Entry 6C9Y (electron microscopy, 4.25 A resolution (low resolution: residue-level contacts below are approximate; hydrogen-bond / salt-bridge calls are withheld)); this record covers chains B and D of the 6 polymer chains in the assembly.

== Chain B ==
Molecule: DNA-directed RNA polymerase subunit alpha
Source organism: Escherichia coli (strain K12)
Notes: EC 2.7.7.6
Reference sequence: P0A7Z4 (RPOA_ECOLI); residue numbers follow UniProt; this construct covers 1-329
Sequence (329 residues; row label = number of the first residue in the row):
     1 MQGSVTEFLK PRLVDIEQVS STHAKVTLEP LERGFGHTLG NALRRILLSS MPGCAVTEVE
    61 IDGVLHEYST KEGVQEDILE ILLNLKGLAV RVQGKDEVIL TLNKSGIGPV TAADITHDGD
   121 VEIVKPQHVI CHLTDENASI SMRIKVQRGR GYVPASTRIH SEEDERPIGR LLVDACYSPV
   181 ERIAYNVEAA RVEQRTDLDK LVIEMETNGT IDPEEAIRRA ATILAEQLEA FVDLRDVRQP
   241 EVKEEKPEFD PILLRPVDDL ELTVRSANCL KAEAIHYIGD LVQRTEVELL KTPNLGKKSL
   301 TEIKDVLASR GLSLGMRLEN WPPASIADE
Disordered / not traced: 1-5, 161-167, 234-329
UniProt features mapped onto this chain:
  - region: E162 to E165 (Required for interaction with Crp at class II promoters)
  - modified residue: R265 (ADP-ribosylarginine), K297 (N6-acetyllysine), K298 (N6-acetyllysine)
  - mutagenesis: R45 (R45C: In rpoA112; temperature-sensitive, blocks RNA polymerase assembly), E162 to E165 (5-fold decrease in CRP-class II promoter-dependent transcription), E165 (E165K: 5-fold decrease in CRP-class II promoter-dependent transcription), R191 (R191C: In rpoA101; temperature-sensitive)

== Chain D ==
Molecule: DNA-directed RNA polymerase subunit beta'
Source organism: Escherichia coli (strain K12)
Notes: EC 2.7.7.6
Reference sequence: P0A8T7 (RPOC_ECOLI); residue numbers follow UniProt; this construct covers 1-1407
Sequence (1407 residues; each row starts with the number of its first residue):
     1 MKDLLKFLKA QTKTEEFDAI KIALASPDMI RSWSFGEVKK PETINYRTFK PERDGLFCAR
    61 IFGPVKDYEC LCGKYKRLKH RGVICEKCGV EVTQTKVRRE RMGHIELASP TAHIWFLKSL
   121 PSRIGLLLDM PLRDIERVLY FESYVVIEGG MTNLERQQIL TEEQYLDALE EFGDEFDAKM
   181 GAEAIQALLK SMDLEQECEQ LREELNETNS ETKRKKLTKR IKLLEAFVQS GNKPEWMILT
   241 VLPVLPPDLR PLVPLDGGRF ATSDLNDLYR RVINRNNRLK RLLDLAAPDI IVRNEKRMLQ
   301 EAVDALLDNG RRGRAITGSN KRPLKSLADM IKGKQGRFRQ NLLGKRVDYS GRSVITVGPY
   361 LRLHQCGLPK KMALELFKPF IYGKLELRGL ATTIKAAKKM VEREEAVVWD ILDEVIREHP
   421 VLLNRAPTLH RLGIQAFEPV LIEGKAIQLH PLVCAAYNAD FDGDQMAVHV PLTLEAQLEA
   481 RALMMSTNNI LSPANGEPII VPSQDVVLGL YYMTRDCVNA KGEGMVLTGP KEAERLYRSG
   541 LASLHARVKV RITEYEKDAN GELVAKTSLK DTTVGRAILW MIVPKGLPYS IVNQALGKKA
   601 ISKMLNTCYR ILGLKPTVIF ADQIMYTGFA YAARSGASVG IDDMVIPEKK HEIISEAEAE
   661 VAEIQEQFQS GLVTAGERYN KVIDIWAAAN DRVSKAMMDN LQTETVINRD GQEEKQVSFN
   721 SIYMMADSGA RGSAAQIRQL AGMRGLMAKP DGSIIETPIT ANFREGLNVL QYFISTHGAR
   781 KGLADTALKT ANSGYLTRRL VDVAQDLVVT EDDCGTHEGI MMTPVIEGGD VKEPLRDRVL
   841 GRVTAEDVLK PGTADILVPR NTLLHEQWCD LLEENSVDAV KVRSVVSCDT DFGVCAHCYG
   901 RDLARGHIIN KGEAIGVIAA QSIGEPGTQL TMRTFHIGGA ASRAAAESSI QVKNKGSIKL
   961 SNVKSVVNSS GKLVITSRNT ELKLIDEFGR TKESYKVPYG AVLAKGDGEQ VAGGETVANW
  1021 DPHTMPVITE VSGFVRFTDM IDGQTITRQT DELTGLSSLV VLDSAERTAG GKDLRPALKI
  1081 VDAQGNDVLI PGTDMPAQYF LPGKAIVQLE DGVQISSGDT LARIPQESGG TKDITGGLPR
  1141 VADLFEARRP KEPAILAEIS GIVSFGKETK GKRRLVITPV DGSDPYEEMI PKWRQLNVFE
  1201 GERVERGDVI SDGPEAPHDI LRLRGVHAVT RYIVNEVQDV YRLQGVKIND KHIEVIVRQM
  1261 LRKATIVNAG SSDFLEGEQV EYSRVKIANR ELEANGKVGA TYSRDLLGIT KASLATESFI
  1321 SAASFQETTR VLTEAAVAGK RDELRGLKEN VIVGRLIPAG TGYAYHQDRM RRRAAGEAPA
  1381 APQVTAEDAS ASLAELLNAG LGGSDNE
Disordered / not traced: 1-7, 932-944, 1129-1134, 1377-1407
Metal / ion sites: Zn2+ site 1: C70, C72, C85, C88; Mg2+ near D462 (its only coordinating residue here); Zn2+ site 2: C814, C888, C895, C898
UniProt features mapped onto this chain:
  - binding site (Zn(2+)): C70, C72, C85, C88, C814, C888, C895, C898
  - binding site (Mg(2+)): D460, D462, D464
  - modified residue: K983 (N6-acetyllysine)
  - mutagenesis: Q504 (Q504P: Resistant to antibiotics salinamide A and B), N690 (N690D: Resistant to antibiotics salinamide A and B), M697 (M697V: Resistant to antibiotics salinamide A and B), A735 (A735T: Resistant to antibiotics salinamide A and B), R738 (R738C/H/P/S: Resistant to antibiotics salinamide A and B), A748 (A748E: Resistant to antibiotics salinamide A and B), P758 (P758S/T: Resistant to antibiotics salinamide A and B), F763 (F763C: Resistant to antibiotics salinamide A and B), S775 (S775A: Resistant to antibiotics salinamide A and B), A779 (A779T/V: Resistant to antibiotics salinamide A and B), R780 (R780C: Resistant to antibiotics salinamide A and B), G782 (G782A/C: Resistant to antibiotics salinamide A and B), 1 further mutagenesis entry in UniProt

== How chain B and chain D interact ==
Pairs across the interface - 22 pairs, chain B then chain D:
  R44(B) - R538(D)
  L48(B) - R535(D)
  L48(B) - S539(D)
  E80(B) - R551(D)
  E80(B) - L569(D)
  L83(B) - V526(D)
  N84(B) - R551(D)
  K86(B) - V526(D)
  K86(B) - E532(D)
  Y152(B) - M525(D)
  Y152(B) - L536(D)
  Y152(B) - L541(D)
  D174(B) - M525(D)
  V180(B) - R535(D)
  E181(B) - K531(D)
  E181(B) - R535(D)
  R182(B) - E534(D)
  R182(B) - M581(D)
  R191(B) - D410(D)
  Q194(B) - A406(D)
  T196(B) - E443(D)
  E206(B) - K531(D)
Interface residues without a listed pair, chain B (16 interface residues in all): P154
Interface residues without a listed pair, chain D (18 interface residues in all): D413, L527

== In short ==
16 residues of chain B and 18 residues of chain D are in contact. C70(D), C72(D), C85(D) and C88(D) form the
Zn2+ site 1. UniProt lists 6 mutagenesis sites on chain B; 8 Zn2+-binding residues, 3 Mg2+-binding residues
and 13 mutagenesis sites on chain D.
Chain B is DNA-directed RNA polymerase subunit alpha and chain D is DNA-directed RNA polymerase subunit beta',
both from Escherichia coli (strain K12); the structure, Cryo-EM structure of E. coli RNAP sigma70 holoenzyme,
was determined by electron microscopy, deposited together with 6CA0.
